Entry 9C9D (X-ray diffraction, 2.90 A resolution); this record covers chains A and E of the 5 polymer chains in the assembly.

== Chain A ==
Molecule: Major histocompatibility complex class I-related gene protein
Organism: Homo sapiens
UniProtKB: Q95460 (HMR1_HUMAN); residues 1-270 here correspond to UniProt positions 23-292 (UniProt number = residue number + 22)
Sequence (271 residues; each row starts with the number of its first residue; numbering starts at 0):
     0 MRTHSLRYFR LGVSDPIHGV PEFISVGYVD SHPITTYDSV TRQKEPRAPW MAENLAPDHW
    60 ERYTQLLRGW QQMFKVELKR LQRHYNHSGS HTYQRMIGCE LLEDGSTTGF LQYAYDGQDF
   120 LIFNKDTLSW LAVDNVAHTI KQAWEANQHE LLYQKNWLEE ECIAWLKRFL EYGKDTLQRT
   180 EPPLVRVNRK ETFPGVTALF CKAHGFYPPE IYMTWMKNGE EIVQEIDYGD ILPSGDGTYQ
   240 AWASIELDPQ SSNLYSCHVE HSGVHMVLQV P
Unresolved in the structure: 221-222, 270
Cystine bridges: Cys98-Cys161, Cys200-Cys256
Glycans and other covalent adducts: Acetyl 6-formylpterin (30W) linked to Lys43
Sequence notes: initiating methionine (0); conflict Ser261 (Cys283 in Q95460)
Ligand contacts: Acetyl 6-formylpterin (30W; N-(6-formyl-4-oxo-3,4-dihydropteridin-2-yl)acetamide): Tyr7, Arg9, Thr34, Tyr62, Leu66, Trp69, Arg94, Ile96, Tyr152, Trp156
Swiss-Prot annotation at these positions:
  - binding site (5-(2-oxoethylideneamino)-6-(D-ribitylamino)uracil): Arg9, Ser24, Lys43, Arg94, Tyr152, Gln153
  - binding site (5-(2-oxopropylideneamino)-6-(D-ribitylamino)uracil): Arg9, Ser24, Lys43, Arg94, Tyr152, Gln153
  - binding site (7-hydroxy-6-methyl-8-(1-D-ribityl)lumazine): Arg9, Ser24, Lys43, Arg94, Tyr152, Gln153
  - binding site (8-(9H-purin-6-yl)-2-oxa-8-azabicyclo[3.3.1]nona-3,6-diene-4,6-dicarbaldehyde): Arg9, Lys43, His58, Arg94
  - binding site (2-amino-4-oxopteridine-6-carbaldehyde): Lys43
  - binding site (pyridoxal): Lys43
  - glycosylation: Asn85 (N-linked (GlcNAc...) asparagine)

== Chain E ==
Molecule: T cell receptor beta variable 6-1
Organism: Homo sapiens
Sequence (246 residues; numbered 0 to 245; the number before each row is that of its first residue; numbering starts at 0):
     0 MNAGVTQTPK FQVLKTGQSM TLQCAQDMNH NSMYWYRQDP GMGLRLIYYS ASEGTTDKGE
    60 VPNGYNVSRL NKREFSLRLE SAAPSQTSVY FCASSVWTGE GSGELFFGEG SRLTVLEDLK
   120 NVFPPEVAVF EPSEAEISHT QKATLVCLAT GFYPDHVELS WWVNGKEVHS GVCTDPQPLK
   180 EQPALNDSRY ALSSRLRVSA TFWQNPRNHF RCQVQFYGLS ENDEWTQDRA KPVTQIVSAE
   240 AWGRAD
Unresolved in the structure: 0, 245
Cystine bridges: Cys23-Cys91, Cys146-Cys211

== Interface between chain A and chain E ==
Contacting residue pairs - 17 pairs, chain A then chain E:
  Arg41(A) - Gly53(E)  hydrogen bond (side chain-backbone)
  Arg61(A) - Tyr48(E)  hydrogen bond
  Gln64(A) - Tyr48(E)
  Gln64(A) - Ala50(E)
  Gln64(A) - Thr54(E)  hydrogen bond
  Gln64(A) - Thr55(E)  hydrogen bond (side chain-backbone)
  Gln64(A) - Asp56(E)
  Arg67(A) - Thr54(E)  hydrogen bond
  Gly68(A) - Ser51(E)
  Trp69(A) - Gly98(E)
  Gln71(A) - Ser51(E)
  Met72(A) - Trp96(E)  hydrophobic
  His148(A) - Ser101(E)
  Glu149(A) - Glu99(E)
  Glu149(A) - Ser101(E)  hydrogen bond
  Tyr152(A) - Gly98(E)
  Tyr152(A) - Gly100(E)
Other interface residues (no listed pair), chain A (15 interface residues in all): Glu60, Leu65, Val75, Asn146
Other interface residues (no listed pair), chain E (13 interface residues in all): Thr97

== Summary ==
Chain A and chain E form an interface of 15 and 13 residues respectively; the contacts include 6 hydrogen
bonds. Polar contacts include Arg41(A)-Gly53(E), Arg61(A)-Tyr48(E) and Gln64(A)-Thr54(E). Covalently linked
Acetyl 6-formylpterin: at Lys43(A).
Chain A is Major histocompatibility complex class I-related gene protein and chain E is T cell receptor beta
variable 6-1, both from Homo sapiens; the structure, Protein receptor, was determined by X-ray diffraction.
